1LOC - chains A and B of the 6 polymer chains in the assembly; structure by X-ray diffraction, 2.05 A resolution.

Chain A:
Molecule: Legume isolectin I (alpha chain)
Source organism: Lathyrus ochrus
UniProt: P04122 (LECB_LATOC); residue numbers follow UniProt; this construct covers 1-181
Chain sequence (181 residues; each row starts with the number of its first residue):
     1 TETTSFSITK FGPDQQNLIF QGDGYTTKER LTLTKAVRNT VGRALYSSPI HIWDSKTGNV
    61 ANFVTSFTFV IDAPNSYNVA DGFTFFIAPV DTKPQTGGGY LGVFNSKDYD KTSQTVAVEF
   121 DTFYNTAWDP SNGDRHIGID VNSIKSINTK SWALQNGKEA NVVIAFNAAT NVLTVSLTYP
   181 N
Disordered / not traced: 181
Differences from the reference sequence: conflict Ala153 (Lys in P04122)
Metal / ion sites: Mn2+: Glu119, Asp121, Asp129, His136; Ca2+: Asp121, Phe123, Asn125, Asp129
Residues lining bound ligands: N-carboxyl-N-methyl-beta-muramic acid (MDP): Ala80, Asp81, Thr96, Gly97, Gly98, Gly99, Tyr100, Phe123, Asn125, Trp128

Chain B:
Molecule: Legume isolectin I (beta chain)
Source organism: Lathyrus ochrus
UniProt: P12306 (LEC1_LATOC); residue numbers follow UniProt; this construct covers 1-52
Chain sequence (52 residues; row label = number of the first residue in the row):
     1 ETSYTLNEVV PLKEFVPEWV RIGFSATTGA EFAAHEVLSW YFHSELAGTS SS
Disordered / not traced: 48-52
Differences from the reference sequence: conflict Tyr41 (Phe in P12306)
Residues lining bound ligands: N-carboxyl-N-methyl-beta-muramic acid (MDP): Thr28, Gly29, Ala30, Glu31

How chain A and chain B interact:
Pairs across the interface (209):
  Thr1(A) - Leu46(B)
  Thr1(A) - Ala47(B)
  Glu2(A) - Trp19(B)
  Glu2(A) - Glu45(B)
  Glu2(A) - Leu46(B)  hydrogen bond (backbone-backbone)
  Thr3(A) - Ser44(B)
  Thr3(A) - Glu45(B)
  Thr4(A) - His43(B)
  Thr4(A) - Ser44(B)  hydrogen bond (backbone-backbone)
  Ser5(A) - Phe42(B)
  Ser5(A) - His43(B)  hydrogen bond
  Phe6(A) - Trp40(B)  hydrophobic
  Phe6(A) - Tyr41(B)
  Phe6(A) - Phe42(B)  hydrogen bond (backbone-backbone)
  Ser7(A) - Trp40(B)
  Ile8(A) - Ser39(B)
  Ile8(A) - Trp40(B)  hydrogen bond (backbone-backbone)
  Thr9(A) - Leu38(B)
  Thr9(A) - Ser39(B)
  Phe11(A) - Val37(B)
  Phe11(A) - Leu38(B)
  Phe11(A) - Ser39(B)
  Ile19(A) - Arg21(B)
  Arg30(A) - Glu36(B)  salt bridge
  Arg30(A) - Val37(B)
  Arg30(A) - Leu38(B)
  Leu31(A) - Glu36(B)
  Leu31(A) - Val37(B)  hydrogen bond (backbone-backbone)
  Thr32(A) - His35(B)
  Thr32(A) - Glu36(B)
  Leu33(A) - Phe24(B)  hydrophobic
  Leu33(A) - Ala26(B)  hydrophobic
  Leu33(A) - His35(B)  hydrogen bond (backbone-backbone)
  Thr34(A) - Ala26(B)
  Thr34(A) - Thr28(B)
  Thr34(A) - Ala33(B)
  Thr34(A) - Ala34(B)
  Thr34(A) - His35(B)  hydrogen bond (backbone-backbone)
  Lys35(A) - Ala33(B)
  Lys35(A) - Ala34(B)
  Ala36(A) - Phe32(B)
  Ala36(A) - Ala33(B)
  Ala36(A) - Ala34(B)
  Val37(A) - Thr28(B)  hydrogen bond (backbone-side chain)
  Val37(A) - Phe32(B)
  Arg38(A) - Thr28(B)
  Arg38(A) - Gly29(B)
  Arg38(A) - Ala30(B)
  Arg38(A) - Phe32(B)
  Asn39(A) - Thr28(B)  hydrogen bond (backbone-side chain)
  Asn39(A) - Gly29(B)  hydrogen bond (backbone-backbone)
  Thr40(A) - Thr27(B)
  Thr40(A) - Thr28(B)  hydrogen bond (backbone-backbone)
  Val41(A) - Ala26(B)
  Val41(A) - Thr27(B)
  Gly42(A) - Ser25(B)
  Gly42(A) - Ala26(B)  hydrogen bond (backbone-backbone)
  Arg43(A) - Phe24(B)
  Arg43(A) - Ser25(B)
  Ala44(A) - Gly23(B)
  Ala44(A) - Phe24(B)  hydrogen bond (backbone-backbone)
  Leu45(A) - Ile22(B)
  Tyr46(A) - Arg21(B)
  Tyr46(A) - Ile22(B)  hydrogen bond (backbone-backbone)
  Ser47(A) - Arg21(B)  hydrogen bond (backbone-side chain)
  Pro49(A) - Trp19(B)  hydrophobic
  Pro49(A) - Val20(B)
  Pro49(A) - Arg21(B)
  Ile50(A) - Glu18(B)
  Ile50(A) - Trp19(B)
  Ile50(A) - Val20(B)  hydrogen bond (backbone-backbone)
  Ile50(A) - Phe42(B)  hydrophobic
  Ile50(A) - Ser44(B)
  His51(A) - Glu18(B)
  His51(A) - Trp19(B)
  His51(A) - Leu46(B)
  Ile52(A) - Val16(B)  hydrophobic
  Ile52(A) - Pro17(B)
  Ile52(A) - Glu18(B)  hydrogen bond (backbone-backbone)
  Ile52(A) - Val20(B)  hydrophobic
  Trp53(A) - Lys13(B)
  Trp53(A) - Val16(B)  hydrogen bond (side chain-backbone)
  Trp53(A) - Pro17(B)  hydrogen bond (side chain-backbone)
  Trp53(A) - Glu18(B)  hydrogen bond (backbone-backbone)
  Asp54(A) - Glu18(B)
  Ser55(A) - Glu18(B)  hydrogen bond
  Gly58(A) - Lys13(B)  hydrogen bond (backbone-side chain)
  Asn59(A) - Leu46(B)
  Asn59(A) - Ala47(B)
  Val60(A) - Leu46(B)
  Ala61(A) - Glu45(B)
  Ala61(A) - Leu46(B)
  Asn62(A) - Ser44(B)
  Asn62(A) - Glu45(B)  hydrogen bond (backbone-backbone)
  Phe63(A) - Leu12(B)  hydrophobic
  Phe63(A) - Phe42(B)  hydrophobic
  Phe63(A) - His43(B)
  Phe63(A) - Ser44(B)
  Val64(A) - Tyr41(B)
  Val64(A) - Phe42(B)
  Val64(A) - His43(B)  hydrogen bond (backbone-backbone)
  Thr65(A) - Trp40(B)  hydrogen bond
  Thr65(A) - Tyr41(B)  hydrogen bond (side chain-backbone)
  Thr65(A) - Phe42(B)
  Ser66(A) - Trp40(B)
  Ser66(A) - Tyr41(B)  hydrogen bond (backbone-backbone)
  Phe67(A) - Phe24(B)  hydrophobic
  Phe67(A) - Ser39(B)
  Thr68(A) - Val37(B)
  Thr68(A) - Leu38(B)  hydrogen bond (backbone-backbone)
  Thr68(A) - Ser39(B)  hydrogen bond (backbone-backbone)
  Phe69(A) - Glu36(B)
  Val70(A) - Ala34(B)
  Val70(A) - His35(B)
  Val70(A) - Glu36(B)  hydrogen bond (backbone-backbone)
  Val70(A) - Leu38(B)  hydrophobic
  Ile71(A) - Ala33(B)  hydrophobic
  Ile71(A) - Ala34(B)
  Ile71(A) - His35(B)
  Asp72(A) - Ala33(B)
  Asp72(A) - Ala34(B)  hydrogen bond (backbone-backbone)
  Ala73(A) - Ala33(B)  hydrophobic
  Pro74(A) - Phe32(B)
  Asn78(A) - Glu31(B)
  Asn78(A) - Phe32(B)
  Val79(A) - Glu31(B)  hydrogen bond (backbone-side chain)
  Val79(A) - Phe32(B)
  Ala80(A) - Thr27(B)
  Ala80(A) - Thr28(B)
  Ala80(A) - Glu31(B)
  Ala80(A) - Phe32(B)
  Ala80(A) - Ala33(B)
  Ala80(A) - His35(B)
  Asp81(A) - Thr27(B)  hydrogen bond (backbone-backbone)
  Asp81(A) - Thr28(B)
  Asp81(A) - Gly29(B)  hydrogen bond (side chain-backbone)
  Gly82(A) - Ala26(B)
  Gly82(A) - Thr27(B)  hydrogen bond (backbone-backbone)
  Gly82(A) - His35(B)
  Phe83(A) - Phe24(B)  hydrophobic
  Phe83(A) - Ser25(B)
  Phe83(A) - Ala26(B)  hydrophobic
  Phe83(A) - His35(B)
  Phe83(A) - Val37(B)  hydrophobic
  Thr84(A) - Phe24(B)
  Thr84(A) - Ser25(B)  hydrogen bond (backbone-backbone)
  Phe85(A) - Ile22(B)  hydrophobic
  Phe85(A) - Gly23(B)
  Phe86(A) - Ile22(B)
  Phe86(A) - Gly23(B)  hydrogen bond (backbone-backbone)
  Phe86(A) - Phe24(B)
  Ile87(A) - Val20(B)  hydrophobic
  Ile87(A) - Arg21(B)
  Ala88(A) - Val20(B)
  Ala88(A) - Arg21(B)  hydrogen bond (backbone-backbone)
  Pro89(A) - Pro17(B)  hydrophobic
  Val90(A) - Trp19(B)
  Val90(A) - Arg21(B)  hydrogen bond (backbone-side chain)
  Gly97(A) - Thr27(B)
  Gly98(A) - Thr27(B)  hydrogen bond (backbone-side chain)
  Gly98(A) - Thr28(B)
  Leu101(A) - Ser25(B)  hydrogen bond (backbone-side chain)
  Leu101(A) - Thr27(B)
  Gly102(A) - Thr27(B)
  Val103(A) - Ser25(B)
  Tyr109(A) - Phe15(B)
  Gln114(A) - Phe15(B)
  Gln114(A) - Val16(B)
  Gln114(A) - Pro17(B)
  Val116(A) - Val16(B)  hydrophobic
  Phe123(A) - Glu31(B)
  Ile137(A) - Tyr4(B)  hydrophobic
  Ile137(A) - Leu6(B)
  Ile139(A) - Leu6(B)  hydrophobic
  Ile139(A) - Glu8(B)
  Val141(A) - Phe15(B)  hydrophobic
  Asn142(A) - Phe15(B)
  Ile147(A) - Glu8(B)
  Asn148(A) - Leu6(B)
  Asn148(A) - Glu8(B)
  Lys150(A) - Tyr4(B)
  Lys150(A) - Thr5(B)
  Ser151(A) - Tyr4(B)
  Trp152(A) - Tyr4(B)
  Ala153(A) - Tyr4(B)
  Glu159(A) - Leu38(B)
  Phe166(A) - Val10(B)
  Asn171(A) - Glu8(B)
  Asn171(A) - Val9(B)
  Asn171(A) - Val10(B)  hydrogen bond (backbone-backbone)
  Asn171(A) - Pro11(B)
  Val172(A) - Glu8(B)
  Leu173(A) - Leu6(B)
  Leu173(A) - Asn7(B)
  Leu173(A) - Glu8(B)  hydrogen bond (backbone-backbone)
  Thr174(A) - Leu6(B)
  Thr174(A) - Asn7(B)  hydrogen bond
  Val175(A) - Tyr4(B)
  Val175(A) - Thr5(B)
  Val175(A) - Leu6(B)  hydrogen bond (backbone-backbone)
  Ser176(A) - Tyr4(B)
  Leu177(A) - Thr2(B)
  Leu177(A) - Ser3(B)
  Leu177(A) - Tyr4(B)  hydrogen bond (backbone-backbone)
  Thr178(A) - Thr2(B)
  Thr178(A) - Ser3(B)
  Tyr179(A) - Glu1(B)  hydrogen bond (backbone-backbone)
  Tyr179(A) - Thr2(B)  hydrogen bond (backbone-backbone)
  Pro180(A) - Glu1(B)
Interface residues without a listed pair, chain A (106 interface residues in all): Lys10, Leu18, Glu29, Ser48, Tyr77, Gly138, Thr149, Gln155, Thr170

In short:
106 residues of chain A and 46 residues of chain B are in contact, with 49 hydrogen bonds and 1 salt bridge.
Among the polar pairs are Arg30(A)-Glu36(B), Ser5(A)-His43(B) and Val37(A)-Thr28(B).
N-carboxyl-N-methyl-beta-muramic acid is bound between chain A and chain B.
Chain A is Legume isolectin I (alpha chain) and chain B is Legume isolectin I (beta chain), both from Lathyrus
ochrus; the structure, Interaction of a legume lectin with two components of the bacterial cell wall, was
determined by X-ray diffraction (same publication as 1LOD).
